Entry 8KG8 (electron microscopy, 4.23 A resolution (low resolution: residue-level contacts below are approximate; hydrogen-bond / salt-bridge calls are withheld)); this record covers chains 4 and 6 of the 18 polymer chains in the assembly.

Chain 4:
Protein: DNA replication licensing factor MCM4
From: Saccharomyces cerevisiae S288C
Notes: EC 3.6.4.12
Reference sequence: P30665 (MCM4_YEAST); numbering as in UniProt (aligned over 1-933)
Chain sequence (933 residues; each row starts with the number of its first residue):
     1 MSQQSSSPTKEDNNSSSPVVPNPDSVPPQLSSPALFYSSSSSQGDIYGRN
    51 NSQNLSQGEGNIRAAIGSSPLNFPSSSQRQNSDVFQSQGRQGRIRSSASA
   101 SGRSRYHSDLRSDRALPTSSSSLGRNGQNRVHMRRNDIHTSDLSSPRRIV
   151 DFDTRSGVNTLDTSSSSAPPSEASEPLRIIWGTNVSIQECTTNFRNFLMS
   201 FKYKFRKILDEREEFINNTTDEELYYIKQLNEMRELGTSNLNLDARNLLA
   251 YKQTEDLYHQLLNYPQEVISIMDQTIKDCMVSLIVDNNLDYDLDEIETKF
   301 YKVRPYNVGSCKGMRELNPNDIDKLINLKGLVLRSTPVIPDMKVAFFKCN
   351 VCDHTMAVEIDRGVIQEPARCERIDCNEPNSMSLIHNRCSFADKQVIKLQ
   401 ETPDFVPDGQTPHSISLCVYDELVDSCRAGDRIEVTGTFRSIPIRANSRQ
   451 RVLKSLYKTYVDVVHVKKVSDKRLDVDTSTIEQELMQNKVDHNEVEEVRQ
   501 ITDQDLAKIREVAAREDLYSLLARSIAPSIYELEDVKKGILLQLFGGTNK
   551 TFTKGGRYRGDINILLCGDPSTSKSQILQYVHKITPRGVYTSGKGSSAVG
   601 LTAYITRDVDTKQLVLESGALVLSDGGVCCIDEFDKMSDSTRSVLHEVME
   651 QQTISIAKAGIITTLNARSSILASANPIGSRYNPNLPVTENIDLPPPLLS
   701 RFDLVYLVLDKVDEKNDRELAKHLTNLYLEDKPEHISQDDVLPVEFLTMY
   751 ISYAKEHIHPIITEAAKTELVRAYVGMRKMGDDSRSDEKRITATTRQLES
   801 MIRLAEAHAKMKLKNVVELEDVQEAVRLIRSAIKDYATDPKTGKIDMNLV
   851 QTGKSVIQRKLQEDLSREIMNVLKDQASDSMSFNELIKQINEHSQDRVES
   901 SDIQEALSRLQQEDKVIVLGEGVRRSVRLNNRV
Unresolved in the structure: 1-179, 471-500, 553-556, 733-740, 783-787, 875-878, 928-933
Swiss-Prot annotation at these positions:
  - motif: Ser-700 to Asp-703 (Arginine finger)
  - binding site (ATP): Gly-568 to Ser-575
  - modified residue (Phosphoserine): Ser-52, Ser-56, Ser-69
  - mutagenesis: Lys-574 (K574A: Loss of MCM2-7 complex helicase activity)
Metal / ion sites: Zn2+: Cys-349, Cys-352, Cys-371, Cys-376
Ligand contacts: ATP-gamma-S (AGS; phosphothiophosphoric acid-adenylate ester): Glu-650, Arg-701, Thr-795, Glu-799

Chain 6:
Protein: DNA replication licensing factor MCM6
From: Saccharomyces cerevisiae S288C
Notes: EC 3.6.4.12
Reference sequence: P53091 (MCM6_YEAST); residue numbers follow UniProt; this construct covers 1-1017
Chain sequence (1017 residues; each row starts with the number of its first residue):
     1 MSSPFPADTPSSNRPSNSSPPPSSIGAGFGSSSGLDSQIGSRLHFPSSSQ
    51 PHVSNSQTGPFVNDSTQFSSQRLQTDGSATNDMEGNEPARSFKSRALNHV
   101 KKVDDVTGEKVREAFEQFLEDFSVQSTDTGEVEKVYRAQIEFMKIYDLNT
   151 IYIDYQHLSMRENGALAMAISEQYYRFLPFLQKGLRRVVRKYAPELLNTS
   201 DSLKRSEGDEGQADEDEQQDDDMNGSSLPRDSGSSAAPGNGTSAMATRSI
   251 TTSTSPEQTERVFQISFFNLPTVHRIRDIRSEKIGSLLSISGTVTRTSEV
   301 RPELYKASFTCDMCRAIVDNVEQSFKYTEPTFCPNPSCENRAFWTLNVTR
   351 SRFLDWQKVRIQENANEIPTGSMPRTLDVILRGDSVERAKPGDRCKFTGV
   401 EIVVPDVTQLGLPGVKPSSTLDTRGISKTTEGLNSGVTGLRSLGVRDLTY
   451 KISFLACHVISIGSNIGASSPDANSNNRETELQMAANLQANNVYQDNERD
   501 QEVFLNSLSSDEINELKEMVKDEHIYDKLVRSIAPAVFGHEAVKKGILLQ
   551 MLGGVHKSTVEGIKLRGDINICVVGDPSTSKSQFLKYVVGFAPRSVYTSG
   601 KASSAAGLTAAVVRDEEGGDYTIEAGALMLADNGICCIDEFDKMDISDQV
   651 AIHEAMEQQTISIAKAGIHATLNARTSILAAANPVGGRYNRKLSLRGNLN
   701 MTAPIMSRFDLFFVILDDCNEKIDTELASHIVDLHMKRDEAIEPPFSAEQ
   751 LRRYIKYARTFKPILTKEARSYLVEKYKELRKDDAQGFSRSSYRITVRQL
   801 ESMIRLSEAIARANCVDEITPSFIAEAYDLLRQSIIRVDVDDVEMDEEFD
   851 NIESQSHAASGNNDDNDDGTGSGVITSEPPADIEEGQSEATARPGTSEKK
   901 KTTVTYDKYVSMMNMIVRKIAEVDREGAEELTAVDIVDWYLLQKENDLGS
   951 LAEYWEERRLAFKVIKRLVKDRILMEIHGTRHNLRDLENEENENNKTVYV
  1001 IHPNCEVLDQLEPQDSS
Unresolved in the structure: 1-99, 125-129, 198-256, 420-433, 464-498, 617-619, 738-741, 839-1017
Swiss-Prot annotation at these positions:
  - motif: Ser-707 to Asp-710 (Arginine finger)
  - binding site (ATP): Gly-575 to Ser-582
  - modified residue: Ser-78 (Phosphoserine), Ser-249 (Phosphoserine), Ser-372 (Phosphoserine), Thr-766 (Phosphothreonine)
  - mutagenesis: Lys-581 (K581A: Loss of MCM2-7 complex helicase activity)
Metal / ion sites: Zn2+: Cys-311, Cys-314, Cys-333, Cys-338; Mg2+: Ser-582 (together with ATP-gamma-S)
Ligand contacts:
  - ADP (adenosine-5'-diphosphate): Glu-657, Gln-658, Arg-708, Val-797, Arg-798, Glu-801
  - ATP-gamma-S (AGS; phosphothiophosphoric acid-adenylate ester): Ala-536, Val-537, Phe-538, His-540, Asp-576, Pro-577, Ser-578, Thr-579, Ser-580, Lys-581, Ser-582, Gln-583, Asp-639, Glu-640, Asn-683, Leu-727, His-730, Ile-731

Interface between chain 4 and chain 6:
Residue-residue contacts - 129 pairs, chain 4 then chain 6:
  Ser-335(4) / Arg-375(6)
  Thr-336(4) / Arg-375(6)
  Val-338(4) / Ile-279(6)
  Val-338(4) / Arg-280(6)
  Val-338(4) / Ile-452(6)
  Pro-340(4) / Val-403(6)
  Pro-340(4) / Tyr-450(6)
  Pro-340(4) / Ile-452(6)
  Phe-347(4) / Leu-440(6)
  Cys-352(4) / Lys-101(6)
  Cys-352(4) / Lys-102(6)
  Cys-352(4) / Val-103(6)
  Asp-353(4) / Lys-102(6)
  Asp-353(4) / Val-103(6)
  Gly-363(4) / Val-437(6)
  Gly-363(4) / Thr-438(6)
  Val-364(4) / Thr-438(6)
  Ile-365(4) / Thr-438(6)
  Ile-365(4) / Gly-439(6)
  Ile-365(4) / Leu-440(6)
  Glu-367(4) / Gly-439(6)
  Glu-367(4) / Arg-441(6)
  Pro-368(4) / Arg-441(6)
  Ala-369(4) / Arg-441(6)
  Arg-373(4) / Lys-101(6)
  Arg-373(4) / Val-103(6)
  Asp-375(4) / Lys-101(6)
  Asn-380(4) / Arg-441(6)
  Met-382(4) / Arg-441(6)
  Leu-384(4) / Tyr-450(6)
  His-386(4) / Pro-405(6)
  His-386(4) / Leu-448(6)
  His-386(4) / Tyr-450(6)
  Asn-387(4) / Tyr-175(6)
  Asn-387(4) / Ile-284(6)
  Asn-387(4) / Phe-325(6)
  Asn-387(4) / Ile-402(6)
  Asn-387(4) / Val-403(6)
  Arg-388(4) / Tyr-175(6)
  Arg-388(4) / Arg-176(6)
  Phe-391(4) / Ser-281(6)
  Phe-391(4) / Tyr-450(6)
  Ala-392(4) / Ser-281(6)
  Asp-393(4) / Arg-280(6)
  Asp-393(4) / Ser-281(6)
  Lys-394(4) / Ser-435(6)
  Gln-395(4) / Arg-375(6)
  Tyr-420(4) / Ser-435(6)
  Val-424(4) / Arg-280(6)
  Asp-425(4) / Arg-277(6)
  Asp-425(4) / Arg-280(6)
  Asp-425(4) / Arg-375(6)
  Arg-445(4) / Val-445(6)
  Arg-445(4) / Arg-446(6)
  Ser-448(4) / Ser-419(6)
  Arg-449(4) / Val-445(6)
  Arg-451(4) / Val-445(6)
  Lys-458(4) / Asn-434(6)
  Lys-550(4) / Met-736(6)
  Lys-550(4) / Lys-737(6)
  Phe-552(4) / Leu-734(6)
  Phe-552(4) / Lys-737(6)
  Tyr-558(4) / Leu-734(6)
  Tyr-558(4) / His-735(6)
  Gln-613(4) / Arg-296(6)
  Gln-613(4) / Arg-360(6)
  Val-615(4) / Gln-362(6)
  Leu-616(4) / Gln-362(6)
  Leu-616(4) / Pro-374(6)
  Leu-623(4) / Ala-365(6)
  Leu-623(4) / Ile-368(6)
  Ser-643(4) / Lys-601(6)
  Ser-643(4) / Ser-603(6)
  Val-644(4) / Ser-603(6)
  His-646(4) / Lys-601(6)
  Glu-647(4) / Ser-603(6)
  Glu-650(4) / Ser-582(6)
  Glu-650(4) / Tyr-597(6)
  Gln-651(4) / Lys-586(6)
  Ala-657(4) / Glu-624(6)
  Ala-657(4) / Leu-630(6)
  Lys-658(4) / Ala-605(6)
  Lys-658(4) / Ala-606(6)
  Lys-658(4) / Glu-624(6)
  Ala-659(4) / Glu-624(6)
  Gly-660(4) / Pro-391(6)
  Ile-661(4) / Thr-295(6)
  Ile-661(4) / Pro-391(6)
  Ile-661(4) / Gly-392(6)
  Ile-662(4) / Gly-392(6)
  Ile-662(4) / Leu-630(6)
  Thr-663(4) / Gly-392(6)
  Pro-697(4) / Lys-601(6)
  Ile-762(4) / Met-736(6)
  Lys-767(4) / Ser-729(6)
  Lys-767(4) / Val-732(6)
  Lys-767(4) / Asp-733(6)
  Val-771(4) / Ala-728(6)
  Val-771(4) / Ser-729(6)
  Val-775(4) / Thr-725(6)
  Arg-778(4) / Cys-719(6)
  Arg-778(4) / Asp-724(6)
  Lys-779(4) / Glu-721(6)
  Asp-782(4) / Cys-719(6)
  Glu-788(4) / Arg-688(6)
  Lys-789(4) / Cys-719(6)
  Ile-791(4) / Arg-688(6)
  Ile-791(4) / Cys-719(6)
  Leu-798(4) / Ala-728(6)
  Leu-798(4) / Ile-731(6)
  Ile-802(4) / Val-732(6)
  Ile-802(4) / His-735(6)
  Lys-844(4) / Arg-688(6)
  Asn-848(4) / Gly-686(6)
  Asn-848(4) / Gly-687(6)
  Arg-909(4) / Val-685(6)
  Arg-909(4) / Gly-697(6)
  Arg-909(4) / Leu-699(6)
  Arg-909(4) / Asn-700(6)
  Gln-912(4) / Arg-696(6)
  Gln-912(4) / Gly-697(6)
  Gln-912(4) / Leu-699(6)
  Gln-912(4) / Asn-700(6)
  Gln-912(4) / Met-701(6)
  Glu-913(4) / Leu-693(6)
  Glu-913(4) / Ser-694(6)
  Glu-913(4) / Gly-697(6)
  Asp-914(4) / Arg-696(6)
  Asp-914(4) / Tyr-793(6)
Interface residues without a listed pair, chain 4 (96 interface residues in all): Pro-337, Met-342, Val-351, His-354, Arg-370, Pro-379, Ser-381, Ile-385, Arg-428, Ile-442, Thr-551, Arg-557, Leu-614, Ser-640, Leu-665, Pro-695, Leu-770, Tyr-774, Thr-794, Thr-795, Glu-799, Met-847, Val-850
Interface residues without a listed pair, chain 6 (87 interface residues in all): Glu-282, Pro-369, Thr-370, Thr-376, Gln-409, Leu-410, Ser-418, Gly-436, Lys-451, Pro-577, Ser-578, Val-589, Ala-625, Glu-640, Lys-643, Asp-717

Summary:
Chain 4 and chain 6 form an interface of 96 and 87 residues respectively. ATP-gamma-S is bound between chain 4
and chain 6. Ligands of chain 6: ADP.
Chain 4 is DNA replication licensing factor MCM4 and chain 6 is DNA replication licensing factor MCM6, both
from Saccharomyces cerevisiae S288C; the structure, Yeast replisome in state II, was determined by electron
microscopy together with 8W7S, 8KG6, 8KG9 and 8W7M from the same study.
